Entry 6NBX (electron microscopy, 3.50 A resolution); this record covers chains B and G of the 18 polymer chains in the assembly.

[Chain B]
Molecule: NAD(P)H-quinone oxidoreductase subunit 2
Source organism: Thermosynechococcus elongatus (strain BP-1)
Notes: EC 7.1.1.-
Reference sequence: Q8DMR6 (NU2C_THEEB); residues 1-515 here = UniProt positions 1-515
Chain sequence (515 residues; each row starts with the number of its first residue):
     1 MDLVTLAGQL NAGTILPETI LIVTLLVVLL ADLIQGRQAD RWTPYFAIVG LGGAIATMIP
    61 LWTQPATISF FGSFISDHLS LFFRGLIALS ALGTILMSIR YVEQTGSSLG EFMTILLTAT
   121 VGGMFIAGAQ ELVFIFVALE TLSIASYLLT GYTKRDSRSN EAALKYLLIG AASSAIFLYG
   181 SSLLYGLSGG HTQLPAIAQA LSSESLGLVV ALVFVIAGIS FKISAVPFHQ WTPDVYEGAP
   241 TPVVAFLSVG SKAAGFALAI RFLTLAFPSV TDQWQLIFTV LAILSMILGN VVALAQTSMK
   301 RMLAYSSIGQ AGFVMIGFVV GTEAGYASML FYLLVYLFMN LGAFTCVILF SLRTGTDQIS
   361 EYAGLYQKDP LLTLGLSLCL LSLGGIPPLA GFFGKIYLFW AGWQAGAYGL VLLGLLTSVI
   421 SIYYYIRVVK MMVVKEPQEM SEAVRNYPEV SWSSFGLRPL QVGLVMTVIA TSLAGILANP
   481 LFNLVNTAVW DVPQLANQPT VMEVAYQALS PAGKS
Unresolved in the structure: 1-10, 494-515

[Chain G]
Molecule: NADH-quinone oxidoreductase subunit J
Source organism: Thermosynechococcus elongatus (strain BP-1)
Notes: EC 1.6.5.11
Reference sequence: Q8DL30 (Q8DL30_THEEB); residues 1-200 here = UniProt positions 1-200
Chain sequence (200 residues; row label = number of the first residue in the row):
     1 MDLATLTQTI TFFALAAAVI IAALGVVLLD NVVYSAFLLG GVFLSIAGLY ILMNADFVSA
    61 AQILIYVGAV NVLILFAIML VNKRETYTPV PGRWLRQGGA AVVSLGVFAL LTKMILQTPW
   121 QLSSVPPTPD SITTIGQHFF SDFLLPFELA SVLLLMALIG AVVLARRELV LEPEPILGEE
   181 VVPPLELPER PREPVALSEK
Unresolved in the structure: 1-3, 195-200

[Chain B / chain G interface]
Residue-residue contacts (83):
  I15(B) - L145(G)  hydrophobic
  I22(B) - V152(G)  hydrophobic
  L26(B) - L155(G)  hydrophobic
  L29(B) - I159(G)  hydrophobic
  R37(B) - I176(G)
  F70(B) - L144(G)  hydrophobic
  F70(B) - L145(G)  hydrophobic
  F71(B) - S141(G)
  F71(B) - D142(G)
  S73(B) - D142(G)
  R100(B) - L177(G)
  R100(B) - E179(G)  salt bridge
  Y101(B) - L187(G)
  Y101(B) - P188(G)
  Y101(B) - E189(G)  hydrogen bond
  E103(B) - I176(G)
  Q104(B) - I176(G)
  Q104(B) - L177(G)
  Q104(B) - G178(G)
  Q104(B) - V182(G)
  T105(B) - P183(G)
  T105(B) - P184(G)
  T105(B) - L185(G)  hydrogen bond (backbone-backbone)
  T105(B) - E186(G)
  S107(B) - L185(G)
  T114(B) - I159(G)
  I115(B) - M156(G)  hydrophobic
  T118(B) - V152(G)
  T118(B) - M156(G)
  F125(B) - L145(G)  hydrophobic
  F125(B) - L149(G)  hydrophobic
  V133(B) - F143(G)  hydrophobic
  F134(B) - L145(G)  hydrophobic
  F134(B) - P146(G)  hydrophobic
  F134(B) - L149(G)  hydrophobic
  T141(B) - L153(G)
  T141(B) - M156(G)
  I144(B) - L153(G)  hydrophobic
  I144(B) - M156(G)  hydrophobic
  A145(B) - M156(G)
  L148(B) - M156(G)  hydrophobic
  L148(B) - G160(G)
  L148(B) - L164(G)  hydrophobic
  G151(B) - L164(G)
  Y152(B) - V163(G)  hydrophobic
  T153(B) - L185(G)
  T153(B) - E186(G)
  T153(B) - L187(G)
  K154(B) - V163(G)
  K154(B) - L164(G)
  K154(B) - R166(G)
  R155(B) - P184(G)
  R155(B) - L185(G)  hydrogen bond (backbone-backbone)
  R155(B) - E186(G)
  D156(B) - L187(G)
  R158(B) - L187(G)
  R158(B) - E189(G)  hydrogen bond (side chain-backbone)
  Y179(B) - L111(G)  hydrophobic
  L183(B) - M114(G)  hydrophobic
  G186(B) - W120(G)
  L187(B) - T118(G)
  Q193(B) - D142(G)
  L206(B) - M114(G)  hydrophobic
  L206(B) - Q117(G)
  G207(B) - M114(G)
  V210(B) - M114(G)  hydrophobic
  G238(B) - L187(G)
  A239(B) - L187(G)
  T241(B) - E189(G)  hydrogen bond
  T297(B) - P194(G)
  K300(B) - L187(G)
  K300(B) - E189(G)  salt bridge
  S351(B) - E189(G)  hydrogen bond
  L352(B) - E179(G)
  R353(B) - E179(G)  salt bridge
  R353(B) - E180(G)
  T354(B) - E180(G)
  G355(B) - P188(G)
  T356(B) - R190(G)
  T356(B) - R192(G)
  Q358(B) - R192(G)
  N446(B) - E180(G)
  P448(B) - E179(G)
Other interface residues (no listed pair), chain B (61 interface residues in all): L25, F74, E111, V137, A138, T192, P240, D357
Other interface residues (no listed pair), chain G (43 interface residues in all): K113, A161, A165, E168, E172, P191

[Overview]
Chain B and chain G form an interface of 61 and 43 residues respectively, with 6 hydrogen bonds and 3 salt
bridges. Among the polar pairs are R100(B)-E179(G), K300(B)-E189(G) and R353(B)-E179(G).
Chain B is NAD(P)H-quinone oxidoreductase subunit 2 and chain G is NADH-quinone oxidoreductase subunit J, both
from Thermosynechococcus elongatus (strain BP-1); the structure, T.elongatus NDH (data-set 2), was determined
by electron microscopy, deposited together with 6NBQ and 6NBY.
